8RK6 - chains I and C of the 3 polymer chains in the assembly; structure by electron microscopy, 3.60 A resolution.

# Chain I
Name: DUF2163 domain-containing protein
Organism: Pseudomonas phage JBD30
UniProtKB: L7P7M8 (L7P7M8_9CAUD); residue numbers follow UniProt; this construct covers 1-273
Chain sequence (273 residues; each row starts with the number of its first residue):
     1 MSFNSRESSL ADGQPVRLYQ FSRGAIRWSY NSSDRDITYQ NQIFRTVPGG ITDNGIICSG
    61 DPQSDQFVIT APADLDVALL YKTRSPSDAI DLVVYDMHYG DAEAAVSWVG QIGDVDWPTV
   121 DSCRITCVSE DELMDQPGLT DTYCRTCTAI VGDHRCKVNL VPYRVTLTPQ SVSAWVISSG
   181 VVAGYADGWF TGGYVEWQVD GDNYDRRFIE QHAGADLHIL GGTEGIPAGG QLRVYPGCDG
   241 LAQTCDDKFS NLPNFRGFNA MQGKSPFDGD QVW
Not modelled in the structure: 1
Residues lining bound ligands: Fe ion (FE): C147, C156, C238, C245
Reported in the primary citation:
  - Fe ion coordination: C156

# Chain C
Name: Virion structural protein
Organism: Pseudomonas phage JBD30
UniProtKB: L7P802 (L7P802_9CAUD); residues 1-567 here = UniProt positions 1-567
Chain sequence (567 residues; row label = number of the first residue in the row):
     1 MATFPGFQVP KPVEGIVAGI TPNIDALELN QDISLAAVAA STWGGAYGAH QPVEVIHSTY
    61 QAVHQSALEE NYYNRLWLIP TAMELGNVVS TQIRPASVWN AYFSPRTLTA IDREAADGIT
   121 LSGQASPPLG FAALEERTWT VSIGTDGPPV VNARIVWRLQ GEPNLVLVIT GNRIIAWTFA
   181 PDWGDSIVER LSASTNILQS ESAVTQRRAM RLAPRREFDA NMYAVDRERQ LLDMTLFGWG
   241 ARIWALPIWP DIQLLHQPLA AGSLGIPCDT AGLDFRDGGL AMLRGEDAFT YEVVEVKTVT
   301 ASGLDLVRPV QAAWGTGSRL YPVRTAQLTE QPTLTRLTDT AQSARVSFLV MEPSAWPELM
   361 PATTYRGRPV LEQRPDESED LTSSYQRLLS TLDNGSAIPR VTDVAGMALP VIGHRWIGMG
   421 RAERSAFRSL VYALRGQQKP LWVPTHADDL TLVATVSQLS TALDVRNIGY ARFANGRPGR
   481 RDIRIELYDG TVYHRRILTS TELDADTERV AIDAALGRLV EPTDVARICF MALCSAASDV
   541 VEIEHVTDSE GVATAALTFK GVRDDEF
Not modelled in the structure: 1-13

# Chain I / chain C interface
Residue-residue contacts - 20 pairs, chain I then chain C:
  E7(I) - Q206(C)  hydrogen bond (backbone-side chain)
  L10(I) - T205(C)
  L10(I) - R207(C)  hydrogen bond (backbone-side chain)
  A11(I) - Q438(C)  hydrogen bond (backbone-side chain)
  D12(I) - Q438(C)
  G13(I) - R207(C)
  G13(I) - R208(C)
  G13(I) - A209(C)  hydrogen bond (backbone-backbone)
  G13(I) - Q438(C)  hydrogen bond (backbone-side chain)
  Q14(I) - A209(C)
  Q14(I) - R435(C)  hydrogen bond
  P15(I) - R208(C)
  P15(I) - A209(C)
  P15(I) - M210(C)  hydrophobic
  S33(I) - L212(C)
  D34(I) - L212(C)
  D34(I) - A213(C)
  R35(I) - L212(C)
  R35(I) - A213(C)
  R35(I) - P353(C)
Other interface residues (no listed pair), chain I (12 interface residues in all): S9, Y99
Other interface residues (no listed pair), chain C (13 interface residues in all): P440, D564
From the paper, about this interface:
  - interface residues, chain I: S8(I), S32(I)

# Overview
12 residues of chain I and 13 residues of chain C are in contact; the contacts include 6 hydrogen bonds. Polar
contacts include E7(I)-Q206(C), L10(I)-R207(C) and A11(I)-Q438(C). Ligands of chain I: Fe ion. The paper
reports interface residues S8(I) and S32(I); Fe ion coordination by C156(I).
Chain I is DUF2163 domain-containing protein and chain C is Virion structural protein, both from Pseudomonas
phage JBD30; the structure, Baseplate core of bacteriophage JBD30 computed in C3 symmetry, was determined by
electron microscopy, deposited together with 8RK3, 8RK5, 8RK7, 8RKA and 8RKB.
